PDB entry 5X6G | X-ray diffraction, 3.05 A resolution | chains B and D of the 4 polymer chains in the assembly

Chain B:
Protein: Mothers against decapentaplegic homolog 5
Source organism: Mus musculus
Notes: fragment: MH1 domain
Reference sequence: P97454 (SMAD5_MOUSE); residues 1-143 here = UniProt positions 1-143
Sequence (150 residues; each row starts with the number of its first residue):
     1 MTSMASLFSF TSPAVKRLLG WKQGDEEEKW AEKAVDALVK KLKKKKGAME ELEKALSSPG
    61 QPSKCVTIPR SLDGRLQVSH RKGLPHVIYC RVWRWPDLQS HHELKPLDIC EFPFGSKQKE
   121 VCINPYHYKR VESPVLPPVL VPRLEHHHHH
Unresolved in the structure: 1-10, 134-150
Sequence notes: expression tag (144-150)
Ion coordination: Zn2+: Cys65, Cys110, Cys122, His127
UniProt features mapped onto this chain:
  - binding site (Zn(2+)): Cys65, Cys110, Cys122, His127
  - modified residue: Thr2 (N-acetylthreonine)
  - mutagenesis: His80 (H80A: Exhibits impaired binding affinity to GC-BRE DNA sequence)
Reported in the primary citation:
  - binding site for the 16-nt DNA strand: Arg75
  - binding site for the 16-nt DNA strand (chain D): Gln77, Lys82
  - mutagenesis - H80A: unchanged binding to palindromic SBE DNA

Chain D:
Molecule: 16-nt DNA strand
Sequence (16 nucleotides; each row starts with the number of its first residue):
     1 TGTATGTCTA GACTGA
Unresolved in the structure: 1

Chain B / chain D interface:
Contacting residue pairs (11; chain B residue first):
  Ala37(B) with DT9(D), phosphate contact
  Ser71(B) with DG11(D), phosphate contact
  Leu72(B) with DG11(D), hydrogen bond to the phosphate
  Leu76(B) with DA10(D), phosphate contact
  Gln77(B) with DT9(D), base contact; DA10(D), hydrogen bond to the base; DG11(D), base contact
  Val78(B) with DT9(D), phosphate contact
  Ser79(B) with DT9(D), hydrogen bond to the phosphate
  Lys82(B) with DA10(D), hydrogen bond to the base; DG11(D), hydrogen bond to the base
Other interface residues (no listed pair), chain B (10 interface residues in all): Lys41, Arg75
Other interface residues (no listed pair), chain D (4 interface residues in all): DA12

Overview:
10 residues of chain B and 4 residues of chain D are in contact, with 5 hydrogen bonds. Polar pairs include
Gln77(B)-DA10(D), Lys82(B)-DA10(D) and Lys82(B)-DG11(D). The paper reports a binding site for the 16-nt DNA
strand (chain D) at Gln77(B) and Lys82(B); H80A of chain B leaves binding to palindromic SBE DNA unchanged.
Chain B is Mothers against decapentaplegic homolog 5 (Mus musculus) and chain D is a 16-nt DNA strand; the
structure, Crystal Structure of SMAD5-MH1/palindromic SBE DNA complex, was determined by X-ray diffraction
together with 5X6H and 5X6M from the same study.
